3IWX - chains A and B; structure by X-ray diffraction, 2.14 A resolution.

# Chain A (and B)
Name: Copper transport protein ATOX1
Organism: Homo sapiens
Notes: chain B of this document is another copy of the same molecule, construct and numbering; everything in this record applies to it too
UniProtKB: O00244 (ATOX1_HUMAN); residues 1-68 here = UniProt positions 1-68
Chain sequence (68 residues; numbered 1 to 68; the number before each row is that of its first residue):
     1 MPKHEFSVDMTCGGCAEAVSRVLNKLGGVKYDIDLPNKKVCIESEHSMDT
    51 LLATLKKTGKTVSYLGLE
Disordered / not traced: 1
Metal / ion sites: Cisplatin Pt: Cys12, Cys15 (shared with Cys12(B), Cys15(B) of chain B)
Ligand contacts: Cisplatin (CPT): Thr11, Cys12, Gly13, Cys15
Swiss-Prot annotation at these positions:
  - binding site (Cu cation): Cys12, Cys15
  - modified residue: Ser47 (Phosphoserine), Lys60 (N6-acetyllysine)
  - mutagenesis: Cys15 (C15A: Impairs Cu(+)-bridged heterodimer formation with ATP7A), Arg21 (R21E: Has no overall effect on Cu(+)-bridged heterodimer formation with ATP7A), Val22 (V22A: Has no overall effect on Cu(+)-bridged heterodimer formation with ATP7A), Thr58 (T58A: Has no overall effect on Cu(+)-bridged heterodimer formation with ATP7A)
Reported in the primary citation:
  - Cisplatin coordination: Cys15
  - binding site for Cisplatin: Thr11, Cys12

# How chain A and chain B interact
Contacting residue pairs - 26 pairs, chain A then chain B:
  Thr11(A) - Cys12(B)  hydrogen bond
  Thr11(A) - Gly14(B)
  Cys12(A) - Thr11(B)  hydrogen bond
  Cys12(A) - Cys12(B)  hydrophobic
  Cys12(A) - Cys15(B)  hydrophobic
  Gly14(A) - Thr11(B)
  Cys15(A) - Cys12(B)  hydrophobic
  Cys15(A) - Cys15(B)  hydrophobic
  Ala18(A) - Thr58(B)
  Ala18(A) - Gly59(B)
  Arg21(A) - Gly59(B)  hydrogen bond (side chain-backbone)
  Arg21(A) - Lys60(B)
  Arg21(A) - Thr61(B)  hydrogen bond
  Val22(A) - Lys57(B)
  Val22(A) - Gly59(B)
  Lys57(A) - Val22(B)
  Lys57(A) - Lys57(B)
  Lys57(A) - Thr58(B)
  Thr58(A) - Ala18(B)
  Thr58(A) - Lys57(B)
  Thr58(A) - Thr58(B)
  Gly59(A) - Ala18(B)
  Gly59(A) - Arg21(B)  hydrogen bond (backbone-side chain)
  Gly59(A) - Val22(B)
  Lys60(A) - Gly14(B)  hydrogen bond (side chain-backbone)
  Thr61(A) - Arg21(B)
Interface features reported in the paper:
  - residue pairs: Cys12(A)-Thr11(B) (hydrogen bond), Cys12(B)-Thr11(A) (hydrogen bond)

# In short
The chain A/chain B interface involves 12 residues from each chain; the contacts include 6 hydrogen bonds.
Among the polar pairs are Thr11(A)-Cys12(B), Arg21(A)-Gly59(B) and Arg21(A)-Thr61(B). The paper describes
hydrogen bonds between Cys12(A) and Thr11(B) and Cys12(B) and Thr11(A). The paper reports a binding site for
Cisplatin at Thr11(A) and Cys12(A); Cisplatin coordination by Cys15(A).
Chain A and chain B are both Copper transport protein ATOX1 (Homo sapiens); the structure, Crystal structure
of cisplatin bound to a human copper chaperone (dimer), was determined by X-ray diffraction, deposited
together with 3IWL.
